9I62 - chains D and K of the 12 polymer chains in the assembly; structure by electron microscopy, 2.64 A resolution.

== Chain D ==
Protein: DNA repair protein RAD51 homolog 1
From: Homo sapiens
UniProt: Q06609 (RAD51_HUMAN); residues 1-339 here = UniProt positions 1-339
Chain sequence (339 residues; each row starts with the number of its first residue):
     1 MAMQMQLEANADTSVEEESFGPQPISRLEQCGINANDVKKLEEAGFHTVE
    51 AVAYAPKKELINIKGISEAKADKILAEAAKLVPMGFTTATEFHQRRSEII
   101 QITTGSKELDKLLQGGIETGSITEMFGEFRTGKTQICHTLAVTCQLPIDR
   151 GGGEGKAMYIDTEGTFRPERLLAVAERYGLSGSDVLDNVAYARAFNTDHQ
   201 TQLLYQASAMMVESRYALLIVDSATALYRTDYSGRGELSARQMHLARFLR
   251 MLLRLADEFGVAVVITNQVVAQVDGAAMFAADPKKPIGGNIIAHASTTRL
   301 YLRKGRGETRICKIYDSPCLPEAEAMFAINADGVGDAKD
Unresolved in the structure: 1-20, 275-282
Bound ions: Ca2+ site 1: Thr134, Glu163 (together with ATP); Ca2+ site 2: Ala293, Ser296, Asp316 (together with ATP)
Small-molecule neighbours:
  - ATP (adenosine-5'-triphosphate), molecule 1: Glu128, Phe129, Arg130, Thr131, Gly132, Lys133, Thr134, Gln135, Glu163, Arg170, Arg310, Ile329, Asn330, Ala331
  - ATP, molecule 2: Ala293, His294, Ser296, Tyr315, Asp316, Ser317, Pro318, Cys319, Leu320, Pro321, Glu322
From the paper describing this entry:
  - binding site for the 50-nt DNA strand (chain K): Phe279
  - binding site for the 50-nt DNA strand: Gly65, Lys70, Phe279, Lys284, Arg303 to Lys313
  - mutagenesis - K39A/K40A, K70A/K73A, F279A, R303A, K304A, R306A, K313A: decreased catalytic activity
  - mutagenesis - R303A, K304A, R306A, K313A: decreased binding to ssDNA
  - mutagenesis - F279A: unchanged binding to ssDNA
  - mutagenesis - K304A: unchanged binding to dsDNA

== Chain K ==
Molecule: 50-nt DNA strand
Sequence (50 nucleotides; each row starts with the number of its first residue; numbers below 1 keep their minus sign (DC-3 is residue -3)):
    -3 CCGACTGACGCTCAACATAGGTACCACACGGCGAGCTCGATGCACCTCCA
Unresolved in the structure: -3 to 0, 42-46

== Chain D / chain K interface ==
Pairs across the interface - 7 pairs, chain D then chain K:
  Asn36(D) - DG35(K)  hydrogen bond to the phosphate
  Arg235(D) - DT18(K)  hydrogen bond to the base
  Arg235(D) - DA19(K)  salt bridge to the phosphate
  Gly236(D) - DA19(K)  sugar contact
  Gly236(D) - DC20(K)  sugar contact
  Val273(D) - DG16(K)  base contact
  Asp274(D) - DG16(K)  base contact
Interface residues without a listed pair, chain D (6 interface residues in all): Ser239
Interface residues without a listed pair, chain K (6 interface residues in all): DC34

== In short ==
Chain D and chain K each contribute 6 residues to their interface; the contacts include 2 hydrogen bonds and 1
salt bridge. Polar contacts include Arg235(D)-DT18(K), Asn36(D)-DG35(K) and Arg235(D)-DA19(K). The paper
reports a binding site for the 50-nt DNA strand at Gly65(D), Lys70(D) and Phe279(D) among others; K39A/K40A,
K70A/K73A and F279A of chain D, among others, reduce catalytic activity; 7 substitutions were tested in all.
Chain D is DNA repair protein RAD51 homolog 1 (Homo sapiens) and chain K is a 50-nt DNA strand; the structure,
CryoEM structure of a RAD51 D-loop, was determined by electron microscopy.
